Entry 9CZP (electron microscopy, 3.30 A resolution); this record covers chains B and C of the 20 polymer chains in the assembly.

== Chain B (and C) ==
Name: Amyloid-beta protein 42
From: Homo sapiens
Notes: chain C of this document is another copy of the same molecule, construct and numbering; everything in this record applies to it too
Reference sequence: P05067 (A4_HUMAN); residues 9-42 here correspond to UniProt positions 680-713 (UniProt number = residue number + 671)
Amino-acid sequence (34 residues; numbered 9 to 42; the number before each row is that of its first residue):
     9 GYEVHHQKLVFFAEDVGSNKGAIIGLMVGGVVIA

== Chain B / chain C interface ==
Residue-residue contacts - 7 pairs, chain B then chain C:
  Leu34(B) with Leu17(C), hydrophobic
  Val36(B) with Gln15(C); Lys16(C); Leu17(C), hydrophobic
  Gly37(B) with Gln15(C)
  Gly38(B) with Val12(C)
  Val39(B) with Tyr10(C), hydrophobic

== Overview ==
The chain B/chain C interface involves 5 residues from each chain.
Both chains are Amyloid-beta protein 42 (Homo sapiens). Entry 9CZP (Type Id amyloid-beta 42 filaments in
dominantly inherited Alzheimer disease with cotton wool plaques) was determined by electron microscopy
together with 9CZI, 9CZL and 9CZN from the same study.
